4X23 - chains I and F of the 12 polymer chains in the assembly; structure by X-ray diffraction, 3.50 A resolution.

Chain I:
Molecule: 147-nt DNA strand
Source organism: Homo sapiens
Sequence (147 nucleotides; numbered 1 to 147; the number before each row is that of its first residue):
     1 ATCGAGAATCCCGGTGCCGAGGCCGCTCAATTGGTCGTAGACAGCTCTAG
    51 CACCGCTTAAACGCACGTACGCGCTGTCCCCCGCGTTTTAACCGCCAAGG
   101 GGATTACTCCCTAGTCTCCAGGCACGTGTCAGATATATACATCCGAT
Disordered / not traced: 1

Chain F:
Protein: Histone H4
Source organism: Drosophila melanogaster
UniProtKB: P84040 (H4_DROME); residues 24-102 here correspond to UniProt positions 25-103 (UniProt number = residue number + 1)
Chain sequence (79 residues; each row starts with the number of its first residue):
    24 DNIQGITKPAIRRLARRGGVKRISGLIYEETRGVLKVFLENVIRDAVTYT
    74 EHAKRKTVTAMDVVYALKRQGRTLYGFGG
Swiss-Prot annotation at these positions:
  - modified residue: Lys31 (N6-succinyllysine), Lys77 (N6-succinyllysine), Lys79 (N6-succinyllysine), Thr80 (Phosphothreonine), Thr82 (Phosphothreonine), Lys91 (N6-succinyllysine)

Chain I / chain F interface:
Contacting residue pairs (12):
  DC81(I) - Arg45(F)  hydrogen bond to the sugar
  DC81(I) - Ile46(F)  sugar contact
  DC81(I) - Ser47(F)  hydrogen bond to the phosphate
  DC81(I) - Gly48(F)  hydrogen bond to the phosphate
  DC82(I) - Arg35(F)  salt bridge to the phosphate
  DC82(I) - Arg45(F)  phosphate contact
  DC82(I) - Ile46(F)  hydrogen bond to the phosphate
  DG101(I) - Lys79(F)  salt bridge to the phosphate
  DG101(I) - Thr80(F)  sugar contact
  DG102(I) - Arg78(F)  phosphate contact
  DG102(I) - Lys79(F)  hydrogen bond to the phosphate
  DG102(I) - Thr80(F)  hydrogen bond to the phosphate
Interface residues without a listed pair, chain I (6 interface residues in all): DG83, DA103
Interface residues without a listed pair, chain F (12 interface residues in all): Arg39, Lys44, Tyr51, Lys77

In short:
6 residues of chain I face 12 of chain F across their interface, with 6 hydrogen bonds and 2 salt bridges.
Polar contacts include DC81(I)-Arg45(F), DC81(I)-Ser47(F) and DC81(I)-Gly48(F).
Here chain I is a 147-nt DNA strand (Homo sapiens) and chain F is Histone H4 (Drosophila melanogaster). Entry
4X23 (Crystal structure of cenp-C in complex with the nucleosome core particle) was determined by X-ray
diffraction.
